Entry 6ZY3 (electron microscopy, 3.30 A resolution); this record covers chains E and H of the 12 polymer chains in the assembly.

[Chain E (and H)]
Molecule: Uncharacterized protein
Organism: Escherichia coli 2.3916
Notes: chain H of this document is another copy of the same molecule, construct and numbering; everything in this record applies to it too
Reference sequence: I2X585 (I2X585_ECOLX); residue numbers follow UniProt; this construct covers 1-260
Amino-acid sequence (260 residues; each row starts with the number of its first residue):
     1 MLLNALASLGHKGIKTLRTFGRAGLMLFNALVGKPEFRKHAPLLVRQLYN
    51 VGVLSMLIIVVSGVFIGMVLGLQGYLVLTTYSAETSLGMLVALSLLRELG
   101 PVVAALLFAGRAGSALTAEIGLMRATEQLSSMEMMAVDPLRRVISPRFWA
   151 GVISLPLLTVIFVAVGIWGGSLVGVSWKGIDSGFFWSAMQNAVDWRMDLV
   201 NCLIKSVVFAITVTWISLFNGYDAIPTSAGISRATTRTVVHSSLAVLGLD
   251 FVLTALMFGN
Disordered / not traced: 259-260 (chain H: 1, 260)
What the authors report for this chain:
  - binding site for the ligand PEE: L70, V77, Y81, M89, L93, E98, L99
  - mutagenesis - E98R: decreased growth in response to chlorpromazine

[Interface between chain E and chain H]
Pairs across the interface - 49 pairs, chain E then chain H:
  I58(E) with V240(H), hydrophobic
  V61(E) with L244(H), hydrophobic
  S62(E) with L247(H)
  F65(E) with L247(H); G248(H)
  I66(E) with L247(H), hydrophobic
  M68(E) with F251(H), hydrophobic
  V69(E) with E98(H); D250(H); F251(H)
  L72(E) with T254(H)
  Q73(E) with R97(H); E98(H), hydrogen bond; T254(H); F258(H)
  L76(E) with F258(H)
  R97(E) with Q73(H); V77(H)
  E98(E) with V69(H); Q73(H), hydrogen bond
  L107(E) with S243(H)
  G110(E) with V239(H)
  R111(E) with T236(H); V240(H)
  S114(E) with T236(H)
  A118(E) with S232(H)
  L122(E) with S228(H); A229(H), hydrophobic
  S228(E) with L122(H)
  I231(E) with S232(H)
  S232(E) with A118(H); I231(H)
  T236(E) with R111(H); S114(H)
  V239(E) with G110(H)
  V240(E) with I58(H), hydrophobic; R111(H)
  S243(E) with L107(H)
  L244(E) with V61(H), hydrophobic
  L247(E) with F65(H); I66(H), hydrophobic
  G248(E) with F65(H)
  D250(E) with V69(H)
  F251(E) with M68(H), hydrophobic; V69(H), hydrophobic; L72(H), hydrophobic
  T254(E) with L72(H); Q73(H)
  F258(E) with Q73(H)
Other interface residues (no listed pair), chain E (40 interface residues in all): V77, L106, A115, V173, W177, A229, T235, A255
Other interface residues (no listed pair), chain H (37 interface residues in all): S62, L76, L106, T235, G259

[Summary]
40 residues of chain E face 37 of chain H across their interface, with 2 hydrogen bonds. The hydrogen-bonded
pair is Q73(E)-E98(H). From the paper: a binding site for the ligand PEE at L70(E), V77(E) and Y81(E) among
others; E98R of chain E reduces growth in response to chlorpromazine.
Chain E and chain H are both Uncharacterized protein (Escherichia coli 2.3916); the structure, Cryo-EM
structure of MlaFEDB in complex with phospholipid, was determined by electron microscopy together with 6ZY2,
6ZY4 and 6ZY9 from the same study.
